1ZG8 - chain A; structure by X-ray diffraction, 2.00 A resolution.

== Chain A ==
Protein: procarboxypeptidase B
Organism: Sus scrofa
Notes: EC 3.4.17.2; fragment: Catalytic Domain
UniProtKB: P09955 (CBPB1_PIG); the construct lacks a stretch of the UniProt sequence, so the offset changes along the chain: 4-187 = UniProt 111-294; 188-308 = UniProt 296-416
Chain sequence (306 residues; numbered 4 to 308 plus 1 insertion-coded residue; the number before each row is that of its first residue):
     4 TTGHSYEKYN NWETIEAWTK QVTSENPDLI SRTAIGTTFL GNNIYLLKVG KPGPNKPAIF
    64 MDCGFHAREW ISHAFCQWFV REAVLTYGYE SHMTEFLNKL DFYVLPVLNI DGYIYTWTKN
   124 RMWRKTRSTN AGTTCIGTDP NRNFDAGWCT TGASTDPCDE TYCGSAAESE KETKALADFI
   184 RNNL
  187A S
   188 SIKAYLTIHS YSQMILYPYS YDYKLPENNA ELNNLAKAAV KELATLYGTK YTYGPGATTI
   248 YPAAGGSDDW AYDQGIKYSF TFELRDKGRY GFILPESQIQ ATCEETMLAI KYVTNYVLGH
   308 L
Disordered / not traced: 4
Cystine bridges: Cys-66/Cys-79, Cys-138/Cys-161, Cys-152/Cys-166
Ion coordination: Zn2+: His-69, Glu-72, His-196 (together with L98)
Ligand contacts: L98 ((2R)-2-(3-{[amino(imino)methyl]amino}phenyl)-3-sulfanylpropanoic acid): His-69, Glu-72, Arg-127, Asn-144, Arg-145, His-196, Ser-197, Leu-203, Ser-207, Ile-247, Tyr-248, Ala-250, Gly-253, Asp-255, Asp-256, Thr-268, Glu-270

== In short ==
Bound to chain A: compound L98. His-69, Glu-72 and His-196 form the Zn2+ site.
Chain A is procarboxypeptidase B (Sus scrofa); the structure, Crystal Structure of
(R)-2-(3-{[amino(imino)methyl]amino}phenyl)-3-sulfanylpropanoic acid Bound to Activated Porcine Pancreatic
Carboxypeptidase B, was determined by X-ray diffraction together with 1Z5R, 1ZG7 and 1ZG9 from the same study.
